PDB entry 8GUR | electron microscopy, 2.84 A resolution | chains B and C of the 5 polymer chains in the assembly

# Chain B
Name: Guanine nucleotide-binding protein G(I)/G(S)/G(T) subunit beta-1
Source organism: Homo sapiens
UniProtKB: P62873 (GBB1_HUMAN); numbering as in UniProt (aligned over 1-340)
Amino-acid sequence (340 residues; numbered 1 to 340; the number before each row is that of its first residue):
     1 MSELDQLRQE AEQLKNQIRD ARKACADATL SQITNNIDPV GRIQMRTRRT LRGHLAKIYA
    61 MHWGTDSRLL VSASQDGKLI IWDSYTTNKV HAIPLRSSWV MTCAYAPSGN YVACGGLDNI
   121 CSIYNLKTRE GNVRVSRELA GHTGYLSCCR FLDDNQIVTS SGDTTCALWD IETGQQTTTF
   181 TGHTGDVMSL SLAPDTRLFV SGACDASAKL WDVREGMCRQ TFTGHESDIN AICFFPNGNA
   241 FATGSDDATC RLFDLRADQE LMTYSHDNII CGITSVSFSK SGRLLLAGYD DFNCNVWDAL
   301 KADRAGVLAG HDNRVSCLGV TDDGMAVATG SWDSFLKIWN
Unresolved in the structure: 1
UniProt features mapped onto this chain:
  - modified residue: S2 (N-acetylserine), H266 (Phosphohistidine)
  - natural variant: L30 (L30F: In MRD42; uncertain significance), R52 (R52G: In MRD42), G64 (G64V: In MRD42), D76 (D76E: In MRD42; D76G: In MRD42), G77 (G77S: In MRD42), K78 (K78R: In MRD42), I80 (I80N: In MRD42; I80T: In MRD42), H91 (H91R: In MRD42; uncertain significance), A92 (A92T: In MRD42), P94 (P94S: In MRD42), L95 (L95P: In MRD42), R96 (R96L: In MRD42), 5 further natural variant entries in UniProt

# Chain C
Name: Guanine nucleotide-binding protein G(I)/G(S)/G(O) subunit gamma-2
Source organism: Homo sapiens
UniProtKB: P59768 (GBG2_HUMAN); numbering as in UniProt (aligned over 1-71)
Amino-acid sequence (71 residues; each row starts with the number of its first residue):
     1 MASNNTASIA QARKLVEQLK MEANIDRIKV SKAAADLMAY CEAHAKEDPL LTPVPASENP
    61 FREKKFFCAI L
Unresolved in the structure: 1-5, 64-71
UniProt features mapped onto this chain:
  - modified residue: A2 (N-acetylalanine), C68 (Cysteine methyl ester)
  - lipidation: C68 (S-geranylgeranyl cysteine)

# Interface between chain B and chain C
Pairs across the interface - 88 pairs, chain B then chain C:
  E3(B) - I9(C)
  L7(B) - I9(C)
  L7(B) - A12(C)  hydrophobic
  L7(B) - R13(C)
  L7(B) - V16(C)
  E10(B) - V16(C)
  A11(B) - L19(C)
  L14(B) - V16(C)
  L14(B) - L19(C)  hydrophobic
  L14(B) - K20(C)
  Q17(B) - A23(C)
  I18(B) - L19(C)
  I18(B) - A23(C)  hydrophobic
  I18(B) - R27(C)
  A21(B) - R27(C)
  A24(B) - K29(C)
  C25(B) - R27(C)
  C25(B) - I28(C)
  C25(B) - K29(C)
  C25(B) - V30(C)  hydrogen bond (backbone-backbone)
  D27(B) - K29(C)
  D27(B) - V30(C)
  D27(B) - S31(C)  hydrogen bond
  A28(B) - V30(C)
  L30(B) - A34(C)  hydrophobic
  I33(B) - S31(C)
  I33(B) - A34(C)  hydrophobic
  I37(B) - M38(C)  hydrophobic
  V40(B) - L51(C)  hydrophobic
  I43(B) - L50(C)
  M45(B) - L50(C)  hydrophobic
  R48(B) - N59(C)
  R48(B) - F61(C)
  R49(B) - P60(C)  hydrogen bond (side chain-backbone)
  R49(B) - F61(C)
  R49(B) - R62(C)
  R49(B) - E63(C)
  S84(B) - F61(C)
  Y85(B) - P60(C)
  Y85(B) - F61(C)  hydrophobic
  K209(B) - E22(C)  salt bridge
  M217(B) - M21(C)  hydrophobic
  C218(B) - Q18(C)
  C218(B) - E22(C)
  R219(B) - E22(C)
  Q220(B) - E22(C)
  Q220(B) - I25(C)
  T221(B) - E22(C)
  F235(B) - L37(C)  hydrophobic
  F235(B) - Y40(C)  hydrophobic
  F235(B) - C41(C)  hydrophobic
  P236(B) - Y40(C)
  N237(B) - Y40(C)
  A240(B) - L37(C)  hydrophobic
  L252(B) - L37(C)  hydrophobic
  D254(B) - A33(C)
  R256(B) - D26(C)
  R256(B) - R27(C)
  R256(B) - I28(C)  hydrogen bond (backbone-backbone)
  R256(B) - D36(C)  salt bridge
  A257(B) - R27(C)
  A257(B) - I28(C)
  D258(B) - R27(C)  salt bridge
  Q259(B) - V30(C)
  L261(B) - V30(C)  hydrophobic
  L261(B) - L37(C)  hydrophobic
  S279(B) - D48(C)  hydrogen bond
  K280(B) - E47(C)
  K280(B) - D48(C)
  S281(B) - Y40(C)
  S281(B) - C41(C)
  S281(B) - H44(C)
  S281(B) - D48(C)  hydrogen bond
  G282(B) - C41(C)
  R283(B) - C41(C)
  R283(B) - L51(C)
  L284(B) - L51(C)  hydrophobic
  L286(B) - L50(C)  hydrophobic
  L300(B) - M38(C)  hydrophobic
  D323(B) - P49(C)
  G324(B) - P49(C)
  G324(B) - L50(C)
  M325(B) - P49(C)  hydrophobic
  M325(B) - P60(C)
  A326(B) - F61(C)  hydrophobic
  V327(B) - L50(C)  hydrophobic
  I338(B) - F61(C)  hydrophobic
  N340(B) - N59(C)  hydrogen bond
Other interface residues (no listed pair), chain B (61 interface residues in all): K15, R22, A26, T29, T34, W63, V320
Other interface residues (no listed pair), chain C (40 interface residues in all): K32, E42, A45, V54, E58

# Overview
Chain B and chain C form an interface of 61 and 40 residues respectively; the contacts include 7 hydrogen
bonds and 3 salt bridges. Among the polar pairs are K209(B)-E22(C), R256(B)-D36(C) and D258(B)-R27(C).
Chain B is Guanine nucleotide-binding protein G(I)/G(S)/G(T) subunit beta-1 and chain C is Guanine
nucleotide-binding protein G(I)/G(S)/G(O) subunit gamma-2, both from Homo sapiens; the structure, Cryo-EM
structure of CP-CB2-G protein complex, was determined by electron microscopy (same publication as 8GUQ, 8GUS
and 8GUT).
